PDB entry 6FKF | electron microscopy, 3.15 A resolution | chains E and d of the 26 polymer chains in the assembly

# Chain E
Molecule: ATP synthase subunit alpha, chloroplastic
Source organism: Spinacia oleracea
Notes: EC 3.6.3.14
UniProt: P06450 (ATPA_SPIOL); residue numbers follow UniProt; this construct covers 1-507
Amino-acid sequence (507 residues; numbered 1 to 507; the number before each row is that of its first residue):
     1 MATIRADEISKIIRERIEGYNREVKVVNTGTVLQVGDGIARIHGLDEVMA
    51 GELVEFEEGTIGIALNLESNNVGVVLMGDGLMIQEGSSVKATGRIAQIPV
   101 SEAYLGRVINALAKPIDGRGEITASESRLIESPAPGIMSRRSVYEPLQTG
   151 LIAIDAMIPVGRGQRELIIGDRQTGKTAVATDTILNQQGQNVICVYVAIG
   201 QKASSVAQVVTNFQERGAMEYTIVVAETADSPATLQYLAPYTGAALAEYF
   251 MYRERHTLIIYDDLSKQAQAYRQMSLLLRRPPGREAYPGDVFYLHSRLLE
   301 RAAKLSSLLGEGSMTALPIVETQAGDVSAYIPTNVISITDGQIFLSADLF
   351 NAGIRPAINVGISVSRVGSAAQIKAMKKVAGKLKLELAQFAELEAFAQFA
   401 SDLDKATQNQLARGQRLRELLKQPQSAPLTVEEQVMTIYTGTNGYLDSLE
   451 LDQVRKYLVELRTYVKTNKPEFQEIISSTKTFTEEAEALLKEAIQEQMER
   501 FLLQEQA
Not modelled in the structure: 1-7, 505-507
Metal / ion sites: Mg2+: Thr177 (together with ATP)
Residues lining bound ligands:
  - ADP (adenosine-5'-diphosphate): Val364, Ser365, Arg366
  - ATP (adenosine-5'-triphosphate): Asp171, Arg172, Gln173, Thr174, Gly175, Lys176, Thr177, Ala178, Glu321, Phe350, Arg355, Pro356, Gln423, Pro424, Gln425

# Chain d
Molecule: ATP synthase delta chain, chloroplastic
Source organism: Spinacia oleracea
UniProt: P11402 (ATPD_SPIOL); numbering as in UniProt (aligned over 1-257)
Amino-acid sequence (257 residues; numbered 1 to 257; the number before each row is that of its first residue):
     1 MAALQNPVALQSRTTTAVAALSTSSTTSTPKPFSLSFSSSTATFNPLRLK
    51 ILTASKLTAKPRGGALGTRMVDSTASRYASALADVADVTGTLEATNSDVE
   101 KLIRIFSEEPVYYFFANPVISIDNKRSVLDEIITTSGLQPHTANFINILI
   151 DSERINLVKEILNEFEDVFNKITGTEVAVVTSVVKLENDHLAQIAKGVQK
   201 ITGAKNVRIKTVIDPSLVAGFTIRYGNEGSKLVDMSVKKQLEEIAAQLEM
   251 DDVTLAV
Not modelled in the structure: 1-70, 250-257

# How chain E and chain d interact
Pairs across the interface (25):
  Glu8(E) - Thr135(d)  hydrogen bond (backbone-side chain)
  Ile9(E) - Ile105(d)  hydrophobic
  Ile9(E) - Glu108(d)
  Ile13(E) - Glu131(d)
  Ile13(E) - Ile132(d)  hydrophobic
  Ile13(E) - Thr135(d)
  Arg16(E) - Ser127(d)
  Arg16(E) - Val128(d)
  Arg16(E) - Glu131(d)
  Ile17(E) - Val111(d)  hydrophobic
  Ile17(E) - Val128(d)  hydrophobic
  Tyr20(E) - Phe114(d)  hydrophobic
  Tyr20(E) - Ile120(d)
  Tyr20(E) - Val128(d)  hydrophobic
  Asn21(E) - Pro110(d)  hydrogen bond (side chain-backbone)
  Asn21(E) - Tyr113(d)
  Asn21(E) - Phe114(d)
  Val24(E) - Val119(d)  hydrophobic
  Val24(E) - Ile120(d)  hydrophobic
  Lys25(E) - Tyr113(d)
  Thr31(E) - Val119(d)
  Leu33(E) - Pro118(d)  hydrophobic
  His43(E) - Tyr113(d)
  His43(E) - Asn117(d)
  His43(E) - Val119(d)
Also at the interface, not in a pair above, chain E (13 interface residues in all): Ser10
Also at the interface, not in a pair above, chain d (16 interface residues in all): Asn124
Interface features reported in the paper:
  - interface residues, chain E: Ser10(E)

# Overview
13 residues of chain E and 16 residues of chain d are in contact; the contacts include 2 hydrogen bonds. Polar
pairs include Glu8(E)-Thr135(d) and Asn21(E)-Pro110(d). Ligands of chain E: ATP and ADP. From the paper: the
interface residue Ser10(E).
Here chain E is ATP synthase subunit alpha, chloroplastic and chain d is ATP synthase delta chain,
chloroplastic, both from Spinacia oleracea. Entry 6FKF (Chloroplast F1Fo conformation 1) was determined by
electron microscopy (same publication as 6FKH and 6FKI).
